Entry 4QLT (X-ray diffraction, 2.80 A resolution); this record covers chains L and M of the 28 polymer chains in the assembly.

# Chain L
Molecule: Proteasome subunit beta type-6
From: Saccharomyces cerevisiae
Notes: EC 3.4.25.1
UniProtKB: P23724 (PSB6_YEAST); residues 1-222 here correspond to UniProt positions 20-241 (UniProt number = residue number + 19)
Sequence (222 residues; numbered 1 to 222; the number before each row is that of its first residue):
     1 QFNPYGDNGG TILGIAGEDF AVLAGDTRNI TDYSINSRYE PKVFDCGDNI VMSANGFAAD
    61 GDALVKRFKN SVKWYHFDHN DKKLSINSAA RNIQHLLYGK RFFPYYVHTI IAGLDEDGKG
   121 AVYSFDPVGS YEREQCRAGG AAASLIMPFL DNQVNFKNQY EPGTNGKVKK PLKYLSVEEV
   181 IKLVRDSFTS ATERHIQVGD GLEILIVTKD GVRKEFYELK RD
Bound ions: Mg2+: Asp222 (shared with 3 residues of chain V)
Residues lining bound ligands: 39V (N-[(3-methyl-1H-inden-2-yl)carbonyl]-D-alanyl-N-[(2S,4R)-5-hydroxy-4-methyl-3-oxo-1-phenylpentan-2-yl]-L-tryptophanamide): Tyr106, Asp126, Pro127, Val128

# Chain M
Molecule: Proteasome subunit beta type-7
From: Saccharomyces cerevisiae
Notes: EC 3.4.25.1
UniProtKB: P30657 (PSB7_YEAST); residues -12 to 233 here correspond to UniProt positions 21-266 (UniProt number = residue number + 33)
Sequence (246 residues; numbered -12 to 233; the number before each row is that of its first residue; numbers below 1 keep their minus sign (Thr-12 is residue -12)):
   -12 TQIANAGASP MVNTQQPIVT GTSVISMKYD NGVIIAADNL GSYGSLLRFN GVERLIPVGD
    48 NTVVGISGDI SDMQHIERLL KDLVTENAYD NPLADAEEAL EPSYIFEYLA TVMYQRRSKM
   108 NPLWNAIIVA GVQSNGDQFL RYVNLLGVTY SSPTLATGFG AHMANPLLRK VVDRESDIPK
   168 TTVQVAEEAI VNAMRVLYYR DARSSRNFSL AIIDKNTGLT FKKNLQVENM KWDFAKDIKG
   228 YGTQKI
Not modelled in the structure: -12 to 0

# Chain L / chain M interface
Residue-residue contacts (41; chain L residue first):
  Gln1(L) - Thr1(M)  hydrogen bond
  Phe2(L) - Pro109(M)  hydrophobic
  Phe2(L) - Trp111(M)  hydrophobic
  Phe2(L) - Leu132(M)  hydrophobic
  Phe2(L) - Leu133(M)  hydrophobic
  Asn3(L) - Leu133(M)
  Pro4(L) - Arg104(M)  hydrogen bond (backbone-side chain)
  Pro4(L) - Met107(M)  hydrophobic
  Pro4(L) - Leu133(M)
  Tyr5(L) - Arg104(M)
  Tyr5(L) - Leu133(M)
  Asn8(L) - Val135(M)
  Asn29(L) - Tyr137(M)
  Ser34(L) - His149(M)  hydrogen bond
  Ile35(L) - Arg156(M)  hydrogen bond (backbone-side chain)
  Asn36(L) - Tyr137(M)  hydrogen bond
  Asn36(L) - Ser139(M)
  Asn36(L) - Arg156(M)
  Ser37(L) - Ser138(M)  hydrogen bond (side chain-backbone)
  Ser37(L) - Ser139(M)
  Tyr39(L) - Ser138(M)
  Glu40(L) - Arg128(M)  salt bridge
  Glu40(L) - Tyr137(M)
  Glu40(L) - Ser138(M)  hydrogen bond (side chain-backbone)
  Phe57(L) - Arg104(M)
  Phe57(L) - Leu133(M)
  Phe57(L) - Val135(M)  hydrophobic
  Ala59(L) - Tyr101(M)
  Ala59(L) - Leu133(M)
  Ala59(L) - Gly134(M)
  Ala59(L) - Val135(M)
  Asp60(L) - Tyr101(M)  hydrogen bond
  Asp60(L) - Arg104(M)  salt bridge
  Asp62(L) - Thr136(M)
  Ala63(L) - Tyr101(M)
  Lys66(L) - Glu94(M)  salt bridge
  Phe103(L) - Arg104(M)
  Phe103(L) - Ser105(M)
  Tyr105(L) - Tyr101(M)
  Arg221(L) - Asp160(M)  salt bridge
  Arg221(L) - Arg161(M)
Interface residues without a listed pair, chain L (26 interface residues in all): Gly6, Arg38, Lys100, Glu218
Interface residues without a listed pair, chain M (22 interface residues in all): Leu142

# Summary
26 residues of chain L and 22 residues of chain M are in contact; the contacts include 8 hydrogen bonds and 4
salt bridges. Polar contacts include Glu40(L)-Arg128(M), Asp60(L)-Arg104(M) and Lys66(L)-Glu94(M). Ligands of
chain L: compound 39V.
Chain L is Proteasome subunit beta type-6 and chain M is Proteasome subunit beta type-7, both from
Saccharomyces cerevisiae; the structure, yCP in complex with tripeptidic epoxyketone inhibitor 2 (PR924), was
determined by X-ray diffraction, deposited together with 4QLQ, 4QLS, 4QLU and 4QLV.
